6S7G - chains A and C of the 8 polymer chains in the assembly; structure by X-ray diffraction, 1.84 A resolution.

# Chain A (and C)
Molecule: Fucose-binding lectin
Organism: Pseudomonas aeruginosa
Notes: chain C of this document is another copy of the same molecule, construct and numbering; everything in this record applies to it too
Reference sequence: A0A069Q9V4 (A0A069Q9V4_PSEAI); residues 1-114 here correspond to UniProt positions 2-115 (UniProt number = residue number + 1)
Amino-acid sequence (114 residues; row label = number of the first residue in the row):
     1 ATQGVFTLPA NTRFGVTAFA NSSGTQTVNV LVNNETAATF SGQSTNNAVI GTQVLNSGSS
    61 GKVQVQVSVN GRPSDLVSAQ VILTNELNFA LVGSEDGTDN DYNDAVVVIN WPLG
Bound ions: Ca2+ site 1: Asn21, Asp101, Asn103, Asp104 (together with ZDC) (shared with Gly114(C) of chain C); Ca2+ site 2: Glu95, Asp99, Asp101, Asp104 (together with ZDC); Ca2+ site 3: Gly114 (together with ZDC) (shared with Asn21(C), Asp101(C), Asn103(C), Asp104(C) of chain C)
Residues lining bound ligands: ZDC (3,7-anhydro-2,8-dideoxy-L-glycero-D-gluco-octonic acid): Asn21, Ser22, Ser23, Thr45, Glu95, Asp96, Gly97, Asp99, Asp101, Asn103, Asp104

# Interface between chain A and chain C
Residue-residue contacts (47; chain A residue first):
  Arg13(A) - Thr45(C)  hydrogen bond (side chain-backbone)
  Arg13(A) - Asn46(C)  hydrogen bond
  Gly15(A) - Asn47(C)
  Thr17(A) - Phe19(C)
  Phe19(A) - Thr17(C)
  Asn21(A) - Leu113(C)
  Asn21(A) - Gly114(C)  hydrogen bond (side chain-backbone)
  Thr45(A) - Arg13(C)  hydrogen bond (backbone-side chain)
  Thr45(A) - Gly114(C)
  Asn46(A) - Arg13(C)
  Asn46(A) - Val54(C)
  Asn47(A) - Gly15(C)
  Asn47(A) - Asn110(C)  hydrogen bond
  Asn47(A) - Leu113(C)
  Val54(A) - Asn46(C)
  Val77(A) - Leu83(C)  hydrophobic
  Ser78(A) - Leu83(C)
  Ala79(A) - Leu83(C)  hydrophobic
  Val81(A) - Val81(C)  hydrophobic
  Leu83(A) - Val77(C)
  Leu83(A) - Ser78(C)
  Leu83(A) - Ala79(C)  hydrophobic
  Thr84(A) - Tyr102(C)
  Glu86(A) - Asn100(C)
  Glu86(A) - Asp101(C)
  Leu87(A) - Gly93(C)
  Leu87(A) - Tyr102(C)
  Phe89(A) - Leu91(C)  hydrophobic
  Phe89(A) - Val106(C)  hydrophobic
  Leu91(A) - Phe89(C)  hydrophobic
  Gly93(A) - Leu87(C)
  Asn100(A) - Glu86(C)
  Asp101(A) - Gly114(C)
  Tyr102(A) - Leu87(C)
  Asn103(A) - Pro112(C)  hydrogen bond (side chain-backbone)
  Asn103(A) - Leu113(C)
  Asn103(A) - Gly114(C)  hydrogen bond (side chain-backbone)
  Val106(A) - Phe89(C)  hydrophobic
  Asn110(A) - Asn47(C)  hydrogen bond
  Pro112(A) - Asn103(C)  hydrogen bond (backbone-side chain)
  Leu113(A) - Asn21(C)
  Leu113(A) - Asn47(C)
  Leu113(A) - Asn103(C)
  Gly114(A) - Asn21(C)  hydrogen bond (backbone-side chain)
  Gly114(A) - Thr45(C)
  Gly114(A) - Asp101(C)
  Gly114(A) - Asn103(C)  hydrogen bond (backbone-side chain)
Interface residues without a listed pair, chain A (34 interface residues in all): Ser22, Val49, Thr52, Val92, Val108
Interface residues without a listed pair, chain C (34 interface residues in all): Ser22, Val49, Thr52, Thr84, Val92, Val108

# Overview
Chain A and chain C each contribute 34 residues to their interface; the contacts include 11 hydrogen bonds.
Polar contacts include Arg13(A)-Thr45(C), Arg13(A)-Asn46(C) and Asn21(A)-Gly114(C). Ligands of chain A:
compound ZDC. The Ca2+ site 1 is built by Asn21(A), Asp101(A), Asn103(A) and Asp104(A).
Both chains are Fucose-binding lectin (Pseudomonas aeruginosa). Entry 6S7G (Cfucosylated linker peptide SBL1
bound to Fucose binding Lectin LecB (PA-IIL) from Pseudomonas aeruginosa at 1.84 ...) was determined by X-ray
diffraction, deposited together with 6S5R and 6S5S.
